7XW9 - chains R and A of the 6 polymer chains in the assembly; structure by electron microscopy, 2.70 A resolution.

# Chain R
Name: Thyrotropin-releasing hormone receptor
Source organism: Homo sapiens
Reference sequence: P34981 (TRFR_HUMAN); residue numbers follow UniProt; this construct covers 1-398
Amino-acid sequence (398 residues; each row starts with the number of its first residue):
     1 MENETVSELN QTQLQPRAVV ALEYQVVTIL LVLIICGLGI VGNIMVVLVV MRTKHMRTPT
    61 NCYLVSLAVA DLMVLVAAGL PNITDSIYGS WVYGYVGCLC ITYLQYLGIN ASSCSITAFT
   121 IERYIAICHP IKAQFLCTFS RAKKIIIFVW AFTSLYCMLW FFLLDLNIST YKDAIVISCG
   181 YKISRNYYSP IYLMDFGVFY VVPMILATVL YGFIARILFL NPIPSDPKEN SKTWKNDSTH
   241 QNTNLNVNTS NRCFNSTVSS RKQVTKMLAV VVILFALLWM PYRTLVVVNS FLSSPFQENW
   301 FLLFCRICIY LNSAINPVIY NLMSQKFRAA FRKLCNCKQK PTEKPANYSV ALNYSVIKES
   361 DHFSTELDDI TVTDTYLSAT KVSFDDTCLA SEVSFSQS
Not modelled in the structure: 1-12, 221-256, 337-398
Swiss-Prot annotation at these positions:
  - glycosylation (N-linked (GlcNAc...) asparagine): Asn3, Asn10
Disulfides: Cys98-Cys179
What the authors report for this chain:
  - binding site for TRH peptide: Thr102, Tyr106, Trp160, Tyr181, Arg185, Tyr192, Tyr282, Asn289, Arg306, Tyr310
  - mutagenesis - Y106A, Y181A, Y192A, Y282A: abolished signaling with TRH peptide
  - contacts within the chain: Tyr106-Trp160, Trp160-Tyr181, Trp160-Tyr192
  - mutagenesis - S113I: decreased signaling with TRH peptide
  - mutagenesis - S113A: unchanged signaling with TRH peptide

# Chain A
Name: Guanine nucleotide-binding protein G(q) subunit alpha
Source organism: Homo sapiens
Amino-acid sequence (409 residues; numbered 1 to 409; the number before each row is that of its first residue):
     1 MGCTLSAEDK AAVERSKMID RNLREDGEKA RRELKLLLLG TGESGKSTFI KQMRIIHGAG
    61 YSEEDKRGFT KLVYQNIFTA MQAMIRAMET LKILYKYEQN KANALLIREV DVEKVTTFEH
   121 QYVSAIKTLW EDPGIQECYD RRREYQLSDS AKYYLTDVDR AATMGSTVSA EDKAAAERSK
   181 MIDKNLREDG EKARRTLRLL LLGADNSGKS TIVKQMRILH GGSGGSGGTS GIFETKFQVD
   241 KVNFHMFDVG GQRDERRKWI QCFNDVTAII FVVDSSDYNR LQEALNDFKS IWNNRWLRTI
   301 SVILFLNKQD LLAEKVLAGK SKIEDYFPEF ARYTTPEDAT PEPGEDPRVT RAKYFIRKEF
   361 VDISTASGDG RHICYPHFTC AVDTENARRI FNDCKDIILQ MNLREYNLV
Not modelled in the structure: 1-4, 53-230

# Chain R / chain A interface
Residue-residue contacts (37):
  Thr60(R) - Glu405(A)  hydrogen bond (side chain-backbone)
  Thr60(R) - Tyr406(A)
  Leu64(R) - Asn407(A)
  Phe119(R) - Tyr406(A)  hydrophobic
  Glu122(R) - Tyr406(A)
  Arg123(R) - Tyr406(A)
  Arg123(R) - Asn407(A)  hydrogen bond (side chain-backbone)
  Arg123(R) - Leu408(A)
  Ala126(R) - Asn402(A)
  Ala126(R) - Tyr406(A)  hydrophobic
  Ile127(R) - Leu399(A)
  Ile127(R) - Leu403(A)  hydrophobic
  Ile127(R) - Leu408(A)  hydrophobic
  Pro130(R) - Ile398(A)
  Ile131(R) - Phe391(A)  hydrophobic
  Ile131(R) - Lys395(A)
  Ile131(R) - Ile398(A)  hydrophobic
  Gln134(R) - Leu34(A)
  Gln134(R) - Ile398(A)
  Phe135(R) - Arg31(A)  hydrogen bond (backbone-side chain)
  Phe135(R) - Arg32(A)  hydrogen bond (backbone-side chain)
  Cys137(R) - Tyr406(A)
  Thr138(R) - Arg31(A)
  Leu218(R) - Leu403(A)  hydrophobic
  Ser260(R) - Gln400(A)
  Arg261(R) - Gln400(A)  hydrogen bond
  Arg261(R) - Leu403(A)
  Val264(R) - Leu408(A)
  Val264(R) - Val409(A)  hydrophobic
  Leu268(R) - Leu408(A)  hydrophobic
  Tyr320(R) - Asn407(A)  hydrogen bond (backbone-side chain)
  Asn321(R) - Asn407(A)
  Ser324(R) - Asn407(A)
  Ser324(R) - Val409(A)
  Gln325(R) - Arg404(A)  hydrogen bond
  Gln325(R) - Val409(A)
  Lys326(R) - Arg404(A)
Also at the interface, not in a pair above, chain R (26 interface residues in all): Thr58, Leu136, Met323
Also at the interface, not in a pair above, chain A (18 interface residues in all): Glu33, Val242

# Overview
26 residues of chain R face 18 of chain A across their interface; the contacts include 7 hydrogen bonds. Among
the polar pairs are Thr60(R)-Glu405(A), Arg123(R)-Asn407(A) and Phe135(R)-Arg31(A). The paper reports a
binding site for TRH peptide at Thr102(R), Tyr106(R) and Trp160(R) among others; Y106A, Y181A and Y192A of
chain R, among others, abolish signaling with TRH peptide; 6 substitutions were tested in all.
Chain R is Thyrotropin-releasing hormone receptor and chain A is Guanine nucleotide-binding protein G(q)
subunit alpha, both from Homo sapiens; the structure, Cryo-EM structure of the TRH-bound human TRHR-Gq
complex, was determined by electron microscopy.
